7VN6 - chains C and D of the 4 polymer chains in the assembly; structure by X-ray diffraction, 2.79 A resolution.

[Chain C (and D)]
Name: Maltodextrin-binding protein, Protein BRASSINAZOLE-RESISTANT 1
Organism: Serratia sp. (strain FS14)
Notes: chain D of this document is another copy of the same molecule, construct and numbering; everything in this record applies to it too
UniProtKB: chimeric construct of A0A4P1LXE0, Q8S307: residues -367 to 0 from A0A4P1LXE0 (A0A4P1LXE0_SERSF) positions 3-370 (UniProt number = residue number + 370); residues 21-90 from Q8S307 positions 21-90 (same numbers)
Amino-acid sequence (439 residues; row label = number of the first residue in the row; note: 20 numbers in that range are skipped by the numbering (no residue carries them; nothing is unmodelled there); numbers below 1 keep their minus sign (Met-368 is residue -368)):
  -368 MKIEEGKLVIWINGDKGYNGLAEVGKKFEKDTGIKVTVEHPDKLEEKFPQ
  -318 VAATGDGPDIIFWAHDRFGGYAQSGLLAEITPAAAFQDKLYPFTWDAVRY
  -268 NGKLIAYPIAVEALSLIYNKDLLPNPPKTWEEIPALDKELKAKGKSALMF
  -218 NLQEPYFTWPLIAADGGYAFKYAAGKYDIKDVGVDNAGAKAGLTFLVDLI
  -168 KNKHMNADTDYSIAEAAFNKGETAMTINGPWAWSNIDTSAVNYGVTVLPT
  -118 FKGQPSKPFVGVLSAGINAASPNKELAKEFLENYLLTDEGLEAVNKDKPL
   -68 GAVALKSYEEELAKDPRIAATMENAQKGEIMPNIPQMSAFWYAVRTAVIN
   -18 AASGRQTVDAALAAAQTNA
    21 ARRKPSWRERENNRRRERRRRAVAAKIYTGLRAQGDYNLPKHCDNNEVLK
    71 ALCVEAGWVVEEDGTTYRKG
Disordered / not traced: -368, 89-90
Sequence notes: initiating methionine (-368); engineered mutation Ala-286 (Asp84 in A0A4P1LXE0), Ala-285 (Lys85 in A0A4P1LXE0), Ala-196 (Glu174 in A0A4P1LXE0), Ala-195 (Asn175 in A0A4P1LXE0), Ala-129 (Lys241 in A0A4P1LXE0), Ala-9 (Glu361 in A0A4P1LXE0), Ala-6 (Lys364 in A0A4P1LXE0), Ala-5 (Asp365 in A0A4P1LXE0)

[How chain C and chain D interact]
Residue-residue contacts (66; chain C residue first):
  Glu-330(C) with Ile-156(D)
  His-329(C) with Ser-157(D)
  Asp-161(C) with Lys-367(D)
  Ser-157(C) with His-329(D), hydrogen bond
  Ile-156(C) with Glu-330(D)
  Lys-149(C) with Asn-350(D), hydrogen bond
  Glu-147(C) with Lys-343(D), salt bridge; Lys-334(D), salt bridge
  Arg40(C) with Asp64(D), salt bridge; Asn66(D), hydrogen bond (backbone-side chain)
  Val43(C) with Asn66(D); Asp83(D); Gly84(D)
  Ala44(C) with Asn66(D)
  Lys46(C) with Asp83(D); Gly84(D); Thr85(D); Thr86(D)
  Ile47(C) with Leu69(D), hydrophobic; Lys70(D); Cys73(D), hydrophobic; Val80(D), hydrophobic; Gly84(D), hydrogen bond (backbone-backbone); Thr86(D)
  Tyr48(C) with Tyr48(D), hydrogen bond
  Gly50(C) with Trp78(D); Thr86(D)
  Leu51(C) with Trp78(D)
  Gln54(C) with Trp78(D); Tyr87(D); Arg88(D), hydrogen bond (backbone-side chain)
  Gly55(C) with Trp78(D); Arg88(D)
  Tyr57(C) with Trp78(D), hydrogen bond
  Asp64(C) with Arg40(D), salt bridge
  Asn66(C) with Arg40(D), hydrogen bond (side chain-backbone); Val43(D); Ala44(D)
  Leu69(C) with Ile47(D), hydrophobic
  Leu72(C) with Leu72(D), hydrophobic; Cys73(D), hydrophobic
  Cys73(C) with Leu72(D), hydrophobic
  Glu75(C) with Ala76(D); Trp78(D), hydrogen bond; Arg88(D), salt bridge
  Ala76(C) with Leu72(D), hydrophobic; Glu75(D); Ala76(D), hydrophobic
  Trp78(C) with Gly50(D); Leu51(D), hydrophobic; Gln54(D); Gly55(D); Tyr57(D), hydrogen bond; Leu72(D); Glu75(D), hydrogen bond
  Asp83(C) with Val43(D); Lys46(D)
  Gly84(C) with Val43(D); Lys46(D); Ile47(D), hydrogen bond (backbone-backbone)
  Thr86(C) with Ile47(D); Gly50(D)
  Tyr87(C) with Gln54(D)
  Arg88(C) with Gln54(D), hydrogen bond (backbone-side chain); Gly55(D), hydrogen bond (side chain-backbone); Glu75(D), salt bridge
Other interface residues (no listed pair), chain C (39 interface residues in all): Ala-347, Lys-343, Asp-327, Ala42, Lys70, Val80, Glu82, Thr85
Other interface residues (no listed pair), chain D (40 interface residues in all): Asp-327, Asp-161, Lys-149, Ala42, Glu82

[Summary]
Chain C and chain D form an interface of 39 and 40 residues respectively, with 14 hydrogen bonds and 6 salt
bridges. Among the polar pairs are Glu-147(C)-Lys-343(D), Glu-147(C)-Lys-334(D) and Arg40(C)-Asp64(D).
Both chains are Maltodextrin-binding protein, Protein BRASSINAZOLE-RESISTANT 1 (Serratia sp. (strain FS14)).
Entry 7VN6 (Crystal structure of MBP-fused BIL1/BZR1 (21-90) in complex with double-stranded DNA contaning
CGCACGTGCG) was determined by X-ray diffraction together with 7VN2, 7VN3, 7VN4, 7VN5, 7VN7 and 7VN8 from the
same study.
